6LTL - chains A and B; structure by X-ray diffraction, 1.25 A resolution.

== Chain A (and B) ==
Protein: Myoglobin
Source organism: Equus caballus
Notes: chain B of this document is another copy of the same molecule, construct and numbering; everything in this record applies to it too
UniProt: P68082 (MYG_HORSE); residues 1-153 here correspond to UniProt positions 2-154 (UniProt number = residue number + 1)
Amino-acid sequence (153 residues; each row starts with the number of its first residue):
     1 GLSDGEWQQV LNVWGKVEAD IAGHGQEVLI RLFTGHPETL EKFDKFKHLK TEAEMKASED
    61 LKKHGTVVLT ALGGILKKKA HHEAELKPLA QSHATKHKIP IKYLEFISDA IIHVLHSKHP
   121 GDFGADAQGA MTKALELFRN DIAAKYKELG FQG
Construct notes: engineered mutation Ala-80 (Gly81 in P68082)
Bound ions: heme Fe near His-93 (its only coordinating residue here)
Ligand contacts:
  - heme (HEM), molecule 1: Leu-32, Thr-39, Lys-42, Phe-43, Lys-45, His-64, Val-67, Val-68, Ala-71, Leu-72
  - heme (HEM), molecule 2: Pro-88, Leu-89, Ser-92, His-93, His-97, Ile-99, Tyr-103, Leu-104, Ile-107, Ile-111, Phe-138
Curated features (UniProtKB/Swiss-Prot):
  - binding site (nitrite): His-64
  - binding site (O2): His-64
  - binding site (heme b): His-93
  - modified residue: Ser-3 (Phosphoserine)

== Chain A / chain B interface ==
Residue-residue contacts (106; chain A residue first):
  Leu-2(A) with Ala-130(B); Lys-133(B); Ala-134(B); Leu-137(B), hydrophobic
  Glu-6(A) with Ala-130(B); Lys-133(B), salt bridge
  Gln-9(A) with Asp-126(B); Ala-127(B)
  Val-10(A) with Ala-130(B); Met-131(B)
  Asn-12(A) with Asp-122(B), hydrogen bond
  Val-13(A) with Asp-122(B); Met-131(B), hydrophobic
  Trp-14(A) with Met-131(B), hydrophobic
  Lys-16(A) with His-119(B); Asp-122(B), salt bridge
  Val-17(A) with Leu-115(B), hydrophobic
  His-24(A) with Lys-118(B); His-119(B), hydrogen bond
  Glu-27(A) with Val-114(B); Lys-118(B), salt bridge
  Val-28(A) with Ile-107(B), hydrophobic; Ala-110(B); Ile-111(B), hydrophobic
  Arg-31(A) with Ala-110(B); His-113(B), hydrogen bond
  Leu-32(A) with Phe-106(B), hydrophobic; Ile-107(B)
  His-36(A) with Phe-106(B)
  Glu-38(A) with Tyr-103(B); Phe-106(B)
  Thr-39(A) with Tyr-103(B); Phe-106(B)
  Lys-42(A) with His-97(B); Lys-98(B), hydrogen bond (side chain-backbone); Ile-99(B); Tyr-103(B)
  Leu-72(A) with Ile-111(B), hydrophobic; Leu-135(B), hydrophobic; Phe-138(B), hydrophobic
  Gly-74(A) with Glu-85(B)
  Ile-75(A) with His-82(B); Glu-85(B); Leu-89(B), hydrophobic; Phe-138(B), hydrophobic
  Leu-76(A) with Ala-134(B)
  Lys-78(A) with His-81(B); His-82(B); Glu-85(B), salt bridge
  Lys-79(A) with His-82(B); Asp-141(B), salt bridge
  His-81(A) with Lys-78(B)
  His-82(A) with Ile-75(B); Lys-78(B); Lys-79(B)
  Glu-85(A) with Gly-74(B); Ile-75(B); Lys-78(B), salt bridge
  Leu-89(A) with Ile-75(B), hydrophobic
  His-97(A) with Lys-42(B), hydrogen bond (backbone-side chain)
  Lys-98(A) with Lys-42(B), hydrogen bond (backbone-side chain)
  Ile-99(A) with Lys-42(B)
  Tyr-103(A) with Glu-38(B); Thr-39(B)
  Phe-106(A) with Leu-32(B), hydrophobic; His-36(B); Glu-38(B); Thr-39(B)
  Ile-107(A) with Val-28(B), hydrophobic; Leu-32(B)
  Ala-110(A) with Val-28(B); Arg-31(B); Leu-32(B)
  Ile-111(A) with Val-28(B), hydrophobic; Leu-72(B), hydrophobic
  His-113(A) with Arg-31(B)
  Val-114(A) with Glu-27(B); Val-28(B)
  Leu-115(A) with Val-17(B), hydrophobic
  Lys-118(A) with Asp-20(B); His-24(B); Glu-27(B), salt bridge
  His-119(A) with Lys-16(B); His-24(B), hydrogen bond
  Asp-122(A) with Lys-16(B), salt bridge
  Phe-123(A) with Val-13(B), hydrophobic
  Asp-126(A) with Gln-9(B)
  Ala-127(A) with Gln-9(B)
  Ala-130(A) with Leu-2(B); Glu-6(B); Gln-9(B); Val-10(B)
  Met-131(A) with Val-10(B); Val-13(B), hydrophobic; Trp-14(B), hydrophobic
  Lys-133(A) with Gly-1(B); Leu-2(B); Glu-6(B), salt bridge
  Ala-134(A) with Leu-2(B); Val-10(B), hydrophobic
  Leu-135(A) with Leu-72(B), hydrophobic
  Leu-137(A) with Leu-2(B), hydrophobic; Trp-7(B), hydrophobic
  Phe-138(A) with Leu-72(B), hydrophobic; Ile-75(B), hydrophobic
  Asp-141(A) with Lys-79(B), salt bridge
Other interface residues (no listed pair), chain A (60 interface residues in all): Gly-1, Trp-7, Leu-29, Val-68, Leu-69, Glu-83, Leu-86
Other interface residues (no listed pair), chain B (60 interface residues in all): Leu-29, Val-68, Leu-69, Leu-76, Leu-86, Pro-100, Phe-123

== Overview ==
The chain A/chain B interface involves 60 residues from each chain, with 7 hydrogen bonds and 10 salt bridges.
Among the polar pairs are Glu-6(A)/Lys-133(B), Lys-16(A)/Asp-122(B) and Glu-27(A)/Lys-118(B). Bound to chain
A: heme.
Both chains are Myoglobin (Equus caballus). Entry 6LTL (The dimeric structure of G80A myoglobin) was
determined by X-ray diffraction, deposited together with 6LS8 and 6LTM.
